6QRL - chain A; structure by X-ray diffraction, 1.84 A resolution.

# Chain A
Name: Hybrid kinase
From: Caulobacter vibrioides (strain ATCC 19089 / CB15)
UniProt: Q9ABT2 (Q9ABT2_CAUVC); numbering as in UniProt (aligned over 243-372)
Amino-acid sequence (130 residues; numbered 243 to 372; the number before each row is that of its first residue):
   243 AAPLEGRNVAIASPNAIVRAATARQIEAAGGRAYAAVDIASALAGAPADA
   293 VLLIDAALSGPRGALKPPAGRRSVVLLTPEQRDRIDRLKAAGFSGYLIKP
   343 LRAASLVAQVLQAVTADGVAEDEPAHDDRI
Not modelled in the structure: 362-368
Residues lining bound ligands:
  - c-di-GMP (C2E; 9,9'-[(2R,3R,3aS,5S,7aR,9R,10R,10aS,12S,14aR)-3,5,10,12-tetrahydroxy-5,12-dioxidooctahydro-2H,7H-difuro[3,2-d:3',2'-j][1,3,7,9,2,8]tetraoxadiphosphacyclododecine-2,9-diyl]bis(2-amino-1,9-dihydro-6H-purin-6-one)), molecule 1: Gln267, Pro342, Leu343, Arg344, Ala345
  - c-di-GMP (C2E), molecule 2: Arg324, Gly337, Tyr338, Leu339, Ile340, Lys341, Pro342, Leu343, Arg344, Ser347, Gln351
Reported in the primary citation:
  - binding site for c-di-GMP: Arg324, Tyr338, Ile340, Arg344, Ser347, Gln351
  - mutagenesis - D369N: increased signaling in response to rcdG0 strain

# Summary
Chain A binds c-di-GMP. From the paper: a binding site for c-di-GMP at Arg324, Tyr338 and Ile340 among others;
D369N increases signaling in response to rcdG0 strain.
Chain A is Hybrid kinase (Caulobacter vibrioides (strain ATCC 19089 / CB15)); the structure, Crystal structure
of ShkA _Rec1 in complex with c-di-GMP, was determined by X-ray diffraction together with 6QRJ from the same
study.
